PDB entry 8JZF | electron microscopy, 2.70 A resolution | chains y and a of the 25 polymer chains in the assembly

Chain y:
Molecule: Photosystem I unk
Sequence (131 residues; each row starts with the number of its first residue; X marks 131 residues of unknown identity (built as UNK)):
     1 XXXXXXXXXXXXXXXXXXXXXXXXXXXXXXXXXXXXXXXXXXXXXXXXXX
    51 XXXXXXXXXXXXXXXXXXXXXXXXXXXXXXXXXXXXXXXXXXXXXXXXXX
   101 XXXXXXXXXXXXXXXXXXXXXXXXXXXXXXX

Chain a:
Molecule: Photosystem I PsaA
Sequence (670 residues; each row starts with the number of its first residue):
     3 IFRYINTTLWAKAGHFNKALSKGAKTTTWIWNLHDYAHDFDIQQRSTGLI
    53 ARKVFSSNLAHLSLVFFWISGMHLHGAYLSNYDIWLKDPKSITPSSHLAY
   103 SLIGQDILNSYTSEYFSGITITSGFFQLYRSEGIITQSQLKYACATSLIA
   153 TLICLSGSYLHMQLMSKFTSFYKKFQSLSQDHLIIIFGSRSTSLSAHQIH
   203 KMLPANPLLDSGISKPSILQVISNSLSYTLALFSTNLSSTGKLLNPSTRS
   253 VFLSQVAAHHKTTGVVFITLGLIRFLTMYKSQFSILTSYIDYHIVLSINL
   303 ALIASLSIIVADHLTRTPIYPHKSTSYPTILCLSIHHAWLSGFLIIGSGA
   353 HASIFNLLGSPTSEIRHRDPIYSHLIWVCIAIGLHSFSLYCHNDTLEALG
   403 RPEDIFHDNSIQLKAIFAKQSFLRAELQPDIEMLDKKIIRITQELGTADF
   453 IVHHIHAFTIHVTLLILSKGVLYARNSRFVSDKLELGFTYPCDGPGRGGT
   503 CQISPWDHLFSAVFWMYNCLNVVTFHYFWKMQSDVWGFVSIQKHISHYSQ
   553 GDFSVNSITINGWLRNLLWSEASQVIQSYALSSICPYGFIFLIGHFIWAF
   603 SLMFLFSGRAYWQELIESILWSHHKLKIIPHIQPRALSISQGRAVGFIHY
   653 TLGGIGSTWAFIISRLLVLT
Ion coordination: chlorophyll a Mg site 1 near Asn60 (its only coordinating residue here); chlorophyll a Mg site 2 near Gln107 (its only coordinating residue here); 4Fe-4S cluster Fe: Cys494, Cys503 (shared with 2 residues of chain b)
Residues lining bound ligands:
  - beta-carotene (BCR), molecule 1: Leu66, Phe69, Trp70
  - beta-carotene (BCR), molecule 2: Phe68, Ile71, His75, Ala145, Thr148, Ser149, Ala152, Ser191, Arg192, Ser195
  - beta-carotene (BCR), molecule 3: Ser299, Ile300, Ala303, Ser307, Ile347, Ser350, Gly351, Ala354, Leu466, Leu469, Ser470, Val473
  - beta-carotene (BCR), molecule 4: Trp614, Leu617, Ile618, Ile621
  - chlorophyll a (CLA), molecule 1: Tyr6, Ile7, Asn8, Thr9, Leu11, Trp12, His17, Leu51, Lys55, Ser58, Ser59, Ala62, Leu66, Leu157, Ser160, Tyr161, Met164
  - chlorophyll a (CLA), molecule 2: Trp12, Ala15, Trp31, Ile32, Trp33, Leu35, His36
  - chlorophyll a (CLA), molecule 3: Trp12, His17, Phe18, Leu35, His36, Ala39, His40, Phe42, Gln45, Ser59, Ala62, His63, Leu66, Leu157
  - chlorophyll a (CLA), molecule 4: Thr29, Ile32, Trp33, Ile618, Ile621, Leu622, His625, Ile630, Pro632, Ile634, Pro636, Arg637
  - chlorophyll a (CLA), molecule 5: Trp33, Phe598, Ile599, Phe602, Met605, Phe606, Leu639, Gln643, Ala646, Val647, Ile650, His651, Leu654
  - chlorophyll a (CLA), molecule 6: His36, Asp37, Tyr38, Ala39, His40, Asp41, Asp43, His295, Leu298, Leu302, Phe345, Leu346, Ile348, Gly349, Ala352, His353, Ile356, Phe490, Thr491, Trp508, Leu511, Ile650, Leu654
  - chlorophyll a (CLA), molecule 7: His40, Phe42, Asp43, Val56, Ser59, Asn60, His63, Leu64, Val67, Phe68, Tyr294, His295, Val297, Leu298, Asn301, Leu302
  - chlorophyll a (CLA), molecule 8: His40, His63, Leu66, Val67, Trp70, Leu342, Phe345
  - chlorophyll a (CLA), molecule 9: Phe57, Leu61, Ile155, Cys156, Ser158, Gly159, Leu162, His163, Leu166, Phe173
  - chlorophyll a (CLA), molecule 10: Phe57, Asn60, Leu61, Leu64, Val67, Trp70, Ile71, Phe173, Tyr174, Ser179, Leu180, Asp183, His184, Ile187, Ile188, Ile305
  - chlorophyll a (CLA), molecule 11: Phe69, Trp70, Ser72, Gly73, Met74, Leu76, His77, Leu81, His99, Leu100, Tyr102
  - chlorophyll a (CLA), molecule 12: Trp70, Met74, His77, Ser98, His99, Ile121, Thr122, Ile123, Thr124, Ser125, Phe127, Pro588, Tyr589, Ile592, Ile595, Gly596, Ile599, Leu654, Ile657, Gly658, Trp661
  - chlorophyll a (CLA), molecule 13: Trp70, Met74, Thr124, Ser125, Phe127, Cys334, Ile337, His338, Trp341, Leu342, Phe345, Ile592, Ile657, Thr660, Trp661, Ile664, Ile665
  - chlorophyll a (CLA), molecule 14: Trp70, Ser125, Gly126, Phe127, Leu130, Phe189, Phe269, Ile305, Leu308, Ser309, Val312, Leu316, Tyr322, Leu335, His338, His339, Leu342, Leu346
  - chlorophyll a (CLA), molecule 15: His99, Leu100, Ala101, Tyr102, Leu104, Ile105, Gln107, Leu110, Ile121, Pro588, Phe591, Ile592
  - chlorophyll a (CLA), molecule 16: Leu130, Ser133, Glu134, Ile188, Phe189, Arg192, Ser193, Leu196, Gln200, Val258, His261, His262, Thr265, Phe269, Leu308, Ile311, Val312, His315, Leu316, Ile321, Tyr322
  - chlorophyll a (CLA), molecule 17: Glu134, Gly135, Ile136, Gln141, Tyr144, Ala145, Thr148, Arg192, Ser195, Leu196, Ala198, His199, His202, Lys203, Met204
  - chlorophyll a (CLA), molecule 18: Phe177, Leu180, Ser181, His184, Leu185, Phe189, Ile287, Leu288, Tyr291, Ile300, Asn301, Leu304
  - chlorophyll a (CLA), molecule 19: Thr194, Ser195, Ser197, Ala198, Ile201, His202, Lys263
  - chlorophyll a (CLA), molecule 20: Leu239, Ser240, Ser241, Thr242, Ser256, Gln257, Ala260, Lys263
  - chlorophyll a (CLA), molecule 21: Thr242, Gly243, Val253, Gln257, Val258, Ala260, His261, Thr264, Thr265, Val268, His315, Thr319, Ile321
  - chlorophyll a (CLA), molecule 22: Leu272, Ile275, Met280, Ser283
  - chlorophyll a (CLA), molecule 23: Ser283, Ile287, Tyr291, Ile300, Ala303, Leu304, Glu366
  - chlorophyll a (CLA), molecule 24: Tyr291, Ile296, Ile300, Ala354, Phe357, Asn358, Thr364, Glu366, Ile367, Val473, Leu474
  - chlorophyll a (CLA), molecule 25: Leu304, Ser307, Leu308, Ile311, Asp314, His315, Arg318, Thr319, Arg426, Ala427
  - chlorophyll a (CLA), molecule 26: Ile310, Ile311, Asp314, Ile347, Ile462, Thr465, Leu466, Leu469, Cys521, Val525
  - chlorophyll a (CLA), molecule 27: Ser365, Glu366, His369, Pro372, Ile373, His376
  - chlorophyll a (CLA), molecule 28: Pro372, His376, Trp379
  - chlorophyll a (CLA), molecule 29: Ile373, His376, Leu377, Trp379, Val380, Ala459, Ile462, His463, Leu466
  - chlorophyll a (CLA), molecule 30: Ile378, Trp379, Ile382
  - chlorophyll a (CLA), molecule 31: Ile378, Cys381, Ile382, Gly385, Leu386, Phe389, Cys393, Phe460, Val464, Leu467, Ile468, Ser513, Phe516, Trp517
  - chlorophyll a (CLA), molecule 32: Trp379, Ile382, Ala383, Leu386, His387
  - chlorophyll a (CLA), molecule 33: Val380, Ile384, Lys416, Ala417, Ile418, Phe419, Ala420, Leu447, Phe452, His455, His456, Ala459, His463
  - chlorophyll a (CLA), molecule 34: Leu386, His387, Ser390, Leu391, Cys393, His394, Thr397, Leu398, Leu401, Arg403, Asp406, Phe408, Ile413
  - chlorophyll a (CLA), molecule 35: Phe389, Tyr392, Ile457, Phe460, Thr461, Tyr519, Asn520, Asn523, Val524, Phe527, Ile562, Trp565, Leu566, Leu570, Ala574, Ile578, Phe593, His597, Trp600, Tyr652, Gly656, Ser659, Thr660, Phe663
  - chlorophyll a (CLA), molecule 36: Phe389, Cys393, Asp396, Phe460, Phe516, Trp517, Tyr519, Asn520, Ile562, Leu566, Trp600, Tyr652
  - chlorophyll a (CLA), molecule 37: Thr397, Ala400, Leu401
  - chlorophyll a (CLA), molecule 38: Ile418, Phe419, Gln422, Ser423
  - chlorophyll a (CLA), molecule 39: Phe419, Ala420, Ser423, Arg426, Gln445, Leu447, His455, His458, Ile462, Val525, His528, Tyr529, Lys532
  - chlorophyll a (CLA), molecule 40: Leu566, Leu570, Trp571, Trp600
  - chlorophyll a (CLA), molecule 41: Phe591, Leu594, Ile595, His597, Phe598, Trp600, Ala601
  - chlorophyll a (CLA), molecule 42: Phe598, Ala601, Phe602, Leu604, Met605, Phe608, Ser609, Tyr613, Trp614, Leu617
  - chlorophyll a (CLA), molecule 43: Ile621, Ser624, His625, Leu628, Ile630
  - chlorophyll a (CLA), molecule 44: Trp623, Ser624, Lys627, Leu628
  - phylloquinone (PQN): Trp33, Met605, Phe606, Ser609, Gly610, Arg611, Trp614, Ile618, Ala638, Leu639, Ser640, Gly644
  - 4Fe-4S cluster (SF4): Pro493, Cys494, Gly496, Pro497, Thr502, Cys503, Ile641, Arg645

How chain y and chain a interact:
Chain a residues in contact with chain y, 38 residues: Asp85, Ile137, Thr138, Gln139, Ser213, Lys217, Ser219, Ile220, Leu221, Gln222, Leu245, Pro248, Asp410, Asn411, Gln414, Lys416, Lys421, Gln422, Phe424, Leu429, Gln430, Pro431, Asp432, Ile433, Glu434, Thr444, Glu446, Lys532, Ser535, Asp536, Gln544, Lys545, His546, Ile547, His549, Gly553, Ser556, Val557

Overview:
No residue of chain y is in contact with chain a. Ligands of chain a: 44 copies of chlorophyll a, 4 copies of
beta-carotene, phylloquinone and 4Fe-4S cluster. The 4Fe-4S cluster Fe site is built by Cys494(a) and
Cys503(a).
Here chain y is Photosystem I unk and chain a is Photosystem I PsaA. Entry 8JZF (PSI-AcpPCI supercomplex from
Symbiodinium) was determined by electron microscopy together with 8JW0 and 8JZE from the same study.
